PDB entry 1LCE | X-ray diffraction, 2.50 A resolution | chain A

[Chain A]
Name: Thymidylate synthase
Source organism: Lactobacillus casei
Notes: EC 2.1.1.45
UniProtKB: P00469 (TYSY_LACCA); numbering as in UniProt (aligned over 1-316)
Chain sequence (316 residues; each row starts with the number of its first residue):
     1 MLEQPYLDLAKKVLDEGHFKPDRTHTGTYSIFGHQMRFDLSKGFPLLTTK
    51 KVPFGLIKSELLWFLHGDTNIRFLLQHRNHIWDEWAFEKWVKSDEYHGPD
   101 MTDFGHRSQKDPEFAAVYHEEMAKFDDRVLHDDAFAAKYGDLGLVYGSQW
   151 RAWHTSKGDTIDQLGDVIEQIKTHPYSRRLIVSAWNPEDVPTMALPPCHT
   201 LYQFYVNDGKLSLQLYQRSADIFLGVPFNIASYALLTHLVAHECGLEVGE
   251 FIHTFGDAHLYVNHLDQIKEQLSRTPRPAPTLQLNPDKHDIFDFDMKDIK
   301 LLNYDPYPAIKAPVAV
Ligand contacts:
  - 5,10-methylene-6-hydrofolic acid (TMF): Lys50, Glu60, Ile81, Trp82, Trp85, Tyr146, Leu195, Pro196, Pro197, Cys198, His199, Gln217, Phe223, Leu224, Gly225, Pro227, Phe228, Asn229, Ile310, Ala312
  - 2'-deoxyuridine 5'-monophosphate (UMP): Arg23, Arg178, Arg179, Leu195, Cys198, Gln217, Arg218, Ser219, Ala220, Asp221, Gly225, Asn229, His259, Tyr261
Swiss-Prot annotation at these positions:
  - active site: Cys198 (Nucleophile)
  - binding site (dUMP): Arg23, Arg178, Arg179, Arg218 to Asp221, Asn229, His259 to Tyr261
  - binding site ((6R)-5,10-methylene-5,6,7,8-tetrahydrofolate): Asp221, Ala315

[Overview]
Ligands of chain A: 2'-deoxyuridine 5'-monophosphate and 5,10-methylene-6-hydrofolic acid. UniProt lists
active-site residue Cys198, 11 dUMP-binding residues and (6R)-5,10-methylene-5,6,7,8-tetrahydrofolate-binding
residues Asp221 and Ala315.
Chain A is Thymidylate synthase (Lactobacillus casei); the structure, Lactobacillus casei thymidylate synthase
ternary complex with dump and CH2THF, was determined by X-ray diffraction together with 2TDM, 1LCA, 1LCB and
1THY from the same study.
